4DCV - chain A; structure by X-ray diffraction, 2.60 A resolution.

[Chain A]
Protein: GTP-binding protein enga
Source organism: Bacillus subtilis
Reference sequence: P50743 (DER_BACSU); residue numbers follow UniProt; this construct covers 1-436
Sequence (456 residues; numbered -19 to 436; the number before each row is that of its first residue; numbers below 1 keep their minus sign (Met-19 is residue -19)):
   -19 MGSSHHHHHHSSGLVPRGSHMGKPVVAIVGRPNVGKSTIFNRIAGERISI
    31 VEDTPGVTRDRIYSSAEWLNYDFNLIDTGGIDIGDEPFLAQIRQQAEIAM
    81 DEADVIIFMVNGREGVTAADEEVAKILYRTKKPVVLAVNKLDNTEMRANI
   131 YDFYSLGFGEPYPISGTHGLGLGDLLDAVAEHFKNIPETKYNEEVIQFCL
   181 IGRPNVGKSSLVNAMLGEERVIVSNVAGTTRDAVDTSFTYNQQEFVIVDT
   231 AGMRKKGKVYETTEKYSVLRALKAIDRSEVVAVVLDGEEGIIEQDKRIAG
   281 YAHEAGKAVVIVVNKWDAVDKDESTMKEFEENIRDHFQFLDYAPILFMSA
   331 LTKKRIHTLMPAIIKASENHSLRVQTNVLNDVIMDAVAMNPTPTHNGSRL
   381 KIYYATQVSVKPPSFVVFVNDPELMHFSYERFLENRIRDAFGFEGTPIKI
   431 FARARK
Not modelled in the structure: -19 to 2, 30-40, 61-66, 122-130, 206-211
Construct notes: expression tag (-19 to 0)
Ligand contacts: GMP-PCP (GCP; phosphomethylphosphonic acid guanylate ester): Arg183, Pro184, Asn185, Val186, Gly187, Lys188, Ser189, Ser190, Met233, Lys236, Asn294, Lys295, Asp297, Ala298, Ser329, Ala330, Leu331
What the authors report for this chain:
  - conformationally variable residues (loop rearrangement): Lys236 to Thr242
  - mutagenesis - K16A, D122N, K188A: decreased catalytic activity on GTP
  - mutagenesis - K16A: abolished catalytic activity on in the absence of potassium
  - mutagenesis - D122N: increased catalytic activity (XTPase activity)

[Summary]
Ligands of chain A: GMP-PCP. From the paper: K16A, D122N and K188A reduce catalytic activity on GTP;
conformational variability at Lys236.
Chain A is GTP-binding protein enga (Bacillus subtilis); the structure, Crystal Structure of B. subtilis EngA
in complex with GMPPCP, was determined by X-ray diffraction, deposited together with 4DCS, 4DCT and 4DCU.
